Entry 7R7T (electron microscopy, 4.50 A resolution (low resolution: residue-level contacts below are approximate; hydrogen-bond / salt-bridge calls are withheld)); this record covers chains A and B of the 7 polymer chains in the assembly.

== Chain A (and B) ==
Name: Transitional endoplasmic reticulum ATPase
Source organism: Homo sapiens
Notes: EC 3.6.4.6; chain B of this document is another copy of the same molecule, construct and numbering; everything in this record applies to it too
UniProt: P55072 (TERA_HUMAN); residues 1-806 here = UniProt positions 1-806
Sequence (806 residues; each row starts with the number of its first residue):
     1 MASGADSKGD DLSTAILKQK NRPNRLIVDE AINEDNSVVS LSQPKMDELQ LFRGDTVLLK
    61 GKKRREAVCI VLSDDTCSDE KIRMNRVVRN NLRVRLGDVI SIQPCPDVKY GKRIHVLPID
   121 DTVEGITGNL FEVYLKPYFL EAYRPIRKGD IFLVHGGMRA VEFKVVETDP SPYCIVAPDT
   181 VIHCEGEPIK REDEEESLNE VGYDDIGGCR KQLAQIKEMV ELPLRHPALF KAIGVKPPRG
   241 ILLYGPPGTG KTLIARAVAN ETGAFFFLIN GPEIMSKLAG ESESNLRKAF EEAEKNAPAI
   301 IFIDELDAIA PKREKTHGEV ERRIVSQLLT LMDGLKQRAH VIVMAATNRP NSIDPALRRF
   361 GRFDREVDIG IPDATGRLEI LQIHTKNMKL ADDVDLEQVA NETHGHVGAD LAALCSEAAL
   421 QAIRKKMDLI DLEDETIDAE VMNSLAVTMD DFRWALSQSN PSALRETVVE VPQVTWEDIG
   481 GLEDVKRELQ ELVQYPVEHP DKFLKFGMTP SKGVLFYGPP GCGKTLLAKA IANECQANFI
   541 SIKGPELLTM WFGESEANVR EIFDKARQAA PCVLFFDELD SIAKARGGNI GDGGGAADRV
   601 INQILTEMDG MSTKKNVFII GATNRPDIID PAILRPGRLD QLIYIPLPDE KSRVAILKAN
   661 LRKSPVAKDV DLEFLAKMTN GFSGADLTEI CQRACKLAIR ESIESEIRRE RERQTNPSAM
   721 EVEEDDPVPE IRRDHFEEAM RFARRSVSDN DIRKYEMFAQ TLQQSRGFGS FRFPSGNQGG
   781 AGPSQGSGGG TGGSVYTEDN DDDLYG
Not modelled in the structure: 1-23, 433-437, 590-594, 714-725, 775-806 (chain B: 1-17, 433-438, 589-595, 714-725, 770-806)
Differences from the reference sequence: engineered mutation His-155 (Arg in P55072)
Residues lining bound ligands:
  - ADP (adenosine-5'-diphosphate), molecule 1: Asp-205, Ile-206, Gly-207, Cys-209, Thr-249, Gly-250, Lys-251, Thr-252, Leu-253, Ile-254, Ile-380, His-384, Gly-408, Ala-409
  - ADP, molecule 2: Arg-239, Arg-359, Phe-360
  - ADP, molecule 3: Asp-478, Ile-479, Cys-522, Gly-523, Leu-526, Ile-656, Gly-684, Ala-685, Thr-688
Curated features (UniProtKB/Swiss-Prot):
  - region: Thr-797 to Gly-806 (Interaction with UBXN6)
  - motif: Asp-802 to Gly-806 (PIM motif)
  - binding site (ATP): Pro-247 to Leu-253, Asn-348, His-384, Gly-521 to Leu-526
  - modified residue: Ala-2 (N-acetylalanine), Ser-3 (Phosphoserine), Ser-7 (Phosphoserine), Ser-13 (Phosphoserine), Ser-37 (Phosphoserine), Lys-315 (N6,N6,N6-trimethyllysine), Thr-436 (Phosphothreonine), Ser-462 (Phosphoserine), Lys-502 (N6-acetyllysine), Lys-505 (N6-acetyllysine), Lys-668 (N6-acetyllysine), Ser-702 (Phosphoserine), Lys-754 (N6-acetyllysine), Ser-770 (Phosphoserine), Ser-775 (Phosphoserine), Ser-787 (Phosphoserine), Tyr-805 (Phosphotyrosine)
  - cross-link (Glycyl lysine isopeptide (Lys-Gly)): Lys-8 (interchain with G-Cter in SUMO2), Lys-18 (interchain with G-Cter in SUMO2)
  - natural variant: Arg-95 (R95G: In IBMPFD1), Gly-97 (G97E: In CMT2Y), Ile-126 (I126F: In IBMPFD1; uncertain significance), His-155 (R155H: In FTDALS6 and IBMPFD1; this construct carries the variant), Arg-159 (R159G: In FTDALS6; R159H: In IBMPFD1), Ala-160 (A160T: In IBMPFD1; uncertain significance), Glu-185 (E185K: In CMT2Y), Arg-191 (R191Q: In FTDALS6 and IBMPFD1), Leu-198 (L198W: In IBMPFD1), Ala-232 (A232E: In IBMPFD1), Ile-254 (I254F: In IBMPFD1; uncertain significance), Ile-369 (I369T: In IBMPFD1; uncertain significance), 2 further natural variant entries in UniProt
  - mutagenesis: Phe-52 to Asp-55 (Abolishes interaction with NPLOC4; when associated with A-110), Arg-53 (R53A: Minor effect on affinity for ATP and ADP), Arg-86 (R86A: Strongly increased affinity for ATP. Strongly reduced affinity for ADP), Tyr-110 (Y110A: Abolishes interaction with NPLOC4; when associated with 52-A--A-55), Arg-113 to His-115 (Severely reduced binding to DERL1), Phe-131 (F131R: Severely reduced binding to DERL1), Leu-140 (L140D: Severely reduced binding to DERL1), Asp-179 (D179R: No effect on binding to DERL1), His-183 (H183W: Severely reduced binding to DERL1), Lys-251 (K251Q: Impairs ERAD degradation of HMGCR and does not inhibit interaction with RHBDD1; when associated with Q-524), Glu-305 (E305Q: Defect in ubiquitin-dependent protein degradation by the proteasome; when associated with Q-578), Lys-312 (K312A: Does not affect methylation by VCPKMT), 8 further mutagenesis entries in UniProt
What the authors report for this chain:
  - mutagenesis - R155H/R635A, R635A: abolished catalytic activity
  - mutagenesis - R155H/R359A: decreased catalytic activity
  - disease-associated variants - R155H: increased catalytic activity
  - mutagenesis - R155H/R359A, R155H/R635A (Kd 228 nM): decreased binding to NSFL1 cofactor p47
  - mutagenesis - R155H/R635A: unchanged catalytic activity with NSFL1 cofactor p47

== Interface between chain A and chain B ==
Pairs across the interface (94; chain A residue first):
  Lys-190(A) / Arg-338(B)
  Pro-272(A) / Ser-326(B)
  Pro-272(A) / Leu-329(B)
  Pro-272(A) / Thr-330(B)
  Glu-273(A) / Thr-330(B)
  Met-275(A) / Arg-323(B)
  Met-275(A) / Ser-326(B)
  Ser-276(A) / Arg-323(B)
  Ser-276(A) / Ser-326(B)
  Ser-276(A) / Gln-327(B)
  Ser-276(A) / Thr-330(B)
  Lys-277(A) / Arg-323(B)
  Leu-278(A) / Arg-323(B)
  Ala-279(A) / Arg-323(B)
  Ser-282(A) / Arg-323(B)
  Lys-315(A) / Arg-313(B)
  Lys-315(A) / Glu-314(B)
  His-317(A) / His-317(B)
  His-317(A) / Glu-319(B)
  His-317(A) / Arg-322(B)
  Gly-318(A) / Glu-319(B)
  Val-320(A) / Glu-319(B)
  Val-320(A) / Arg-323(B)
  Glu-402(A) / Lys-614(B)
  Ala-409(A) / Phe-360(B)
  Asp-410(A) / Phe-360(B)
  Leu-420(A) / Glu-218(B)
  Leu-420(A) / Pro-237(B)
  Ile-423(A) / Leu-229(B)
  Arg-424(A) / Glu-218(B)
  Asp-428(A) / Lys-18(B)
  Asp-428(A) / His-226(B)
  Ile-430(A) / His-226(B)
  Ile-430(A) / Leu-229(B)
  Met-442(A) / Leu-229(B)
  Met-442(A) / Ala-232(B)
  Arg-453(A) / Leu-504(B)
  Leu-456(A) / Lys-614(B)
  Ser-457(A) / Lys-615(B)
  Gln-458(A) / Lys-615(B)
  Ser-459(A) / Arg-567(B)
  Ser-459(A) / Lys-615(B)
  Asn-460(A) / Phe-360(B)
  Asn-460(A) / Arg-567(B)
  Asn-460(A) / Gln-568(B)
  Pro-461(A) / Arg-567(B)
  Ser-462(A) / Phe-360(B)
  Leu-464(A) / Gly-610(B)
  Arg-465(A) / Arg-560(B)
  Arg-465(A) / Glu-607(B)
  Pro-545(A) / Leu-605(B)
  Pro-545(A) / Thr-606(B)
  Glu-546(A) / Thr-606(B)
  Leu-548(A) / Asn-602(B)
  Thr-549(A) / Thr-606(B)
  Phe-552(A) / Asp-598(B)
  Phe-552(A) / Arg-599(B)
  Phe-552(A) / Asn-602(B)
  Lys-584(A) / Ala-596(B)
  Asn-624(A) / Arg-635(B)
  Asn-660(A) / Phe-506(B)
  Lys-663(A) / Phe-506(B)
  Ser-664(A) / Phe-506(B)
  Pro-665(A) / Lys-505(B)
  Pro-665(A) / Phe-506(B)
  Cys-691(A) / Phe-506(B)
  Arg-693(A) / Gln-641(B)
  Cys-695(A) / Phe-506(B)
  Lys-696(A) / Glu-488(B)
  Lys-696(A) / Glu-491(B)
  Ile-699(A) / Tyr-495(B)
  Ile-699(A) / Lys-502(B)
  Ile-699(A) / Phe-503(B)
  Arg-700(A) / Arg-487(B)
  Ser-702(A) / Lys-505(B)
  Ile-703(A) / Tyr-495(B)
  Glu-704(A) / Arg-487(B)
  Glu-706(A) / Lys-502(B)
  Pro-727(A) / Lys-502(B)
  Pro-727(A) / Lys-505(B)
  Val-728(A) / Lys-505(B)
  Pro-729(A) / Lys-505(B)
  Ile-731(A) / Phe-506(B)
  Arg-741(A) / Gln-764(B)
  Arg-741(A) / Ser-765(B)
  Arg-741(A) / Arg-766(B)
  Arg-741(A) / Gly-767(B)
  Phe-742(A) / Gln-764(B)
  Ala-743(A) / Gln-764(B)
  Ala-743(A) / Ser-765(B)
  Arg-744(A) / Thr-761(B)
  Arg-744(A) / Gln-763(B)
  Arg-744(A) / Gln-764(B)
  Arg-744(A) / Ser-765(B)
Interface residues without a listed pair, chain A (77 interface residues in all): Gly-248, Asn-270, Ile-274, Asn-387, Ser-416, Ala-419, Met-427, Leu-429, Leu-432, Leu-445, Pro-520, Glu-578, Ala-585, Gly-588, Met-740, Arg-745
Interface residues without a listed pair, chain B (58 interface residues in all): Ala-228, Ile-233, Val-235, Glu-283, Asp-333, His-499, Gly-507, Met-508, Arg-586, Ala-597

== Overview ==
Chain A and chain B form an interface of 77 and 58 residues respectively. Ligands of chain A: 3 copies of ADP.
From the paper: R155H/R635A and R635A of chain A abolish catalytic activity; R155H/R359A and R155H/R635A of
chain A reduce binding to NSFL1 cofactor p47.
Both chains are Transitional endoplasmic reticulum ATPase (Homo sapiens). Entry 7R7T (p47-bound p97-R155H
mutant with ADP) was determined by electron microscopy (same publication as 7L5W, 7L5X, 7R7S and 7R7U).
